6X4A - chains A and B; structure by X-ray diffraction, 2.54 A resolution.

Chain A:
Molecule: Reverse transcriptase/ribonuclease H
Organism: Human immunodeficiency virus type 1 group M subtype B
Notes: EC 2.7.7.49, 2.7.7.7, 3.1.26.13
UniProt: P03366 (POL_HV1B1); residues 1-555 here correspond to UniProt positions 600-1154 (UniProt number = residue number + 599)
Amino-acid sequence (557 residues; each row starts with the number of its first residue; numbers below 1 keep their minus sign (Met-1 is residue -1)):
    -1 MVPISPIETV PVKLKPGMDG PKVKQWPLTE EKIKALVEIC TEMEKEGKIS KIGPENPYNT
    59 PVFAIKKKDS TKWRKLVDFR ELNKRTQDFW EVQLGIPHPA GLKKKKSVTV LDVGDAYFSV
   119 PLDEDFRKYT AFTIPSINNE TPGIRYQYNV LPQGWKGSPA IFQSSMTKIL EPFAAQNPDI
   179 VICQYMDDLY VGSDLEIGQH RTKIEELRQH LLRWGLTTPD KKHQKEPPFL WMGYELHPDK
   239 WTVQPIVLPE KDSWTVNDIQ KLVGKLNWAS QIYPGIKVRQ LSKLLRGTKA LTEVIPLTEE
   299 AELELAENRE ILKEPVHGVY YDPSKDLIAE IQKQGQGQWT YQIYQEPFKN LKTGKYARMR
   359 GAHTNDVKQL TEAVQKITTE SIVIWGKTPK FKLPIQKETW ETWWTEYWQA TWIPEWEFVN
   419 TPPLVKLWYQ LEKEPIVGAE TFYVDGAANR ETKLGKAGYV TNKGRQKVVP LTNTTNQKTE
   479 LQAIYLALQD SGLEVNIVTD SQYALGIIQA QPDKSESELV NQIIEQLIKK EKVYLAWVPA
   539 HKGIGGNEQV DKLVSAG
Disordered / not traced: 64-70, 553-555
Sequence notes: expression tag (-1 to 0); engineered mutation Ala172 (Lys771 in P03366), Ala173 (Lys772 in P03366), Cys181 (Tyr780 in P03366), Ser280 (Cys879 in P03366)
Residues lining bound ligands: jlj651 (7AY; 5-chloro-7-(2-(2-(2,4-dioxo-3,4-dihydropyrimidin-1(2H)-yl)ethoxy)phenoxy)-8-methyl-2-naphthonitrile): Pro95, Leu100, Lys101, Lys102, Lys103, Val106, Val108, Val179, Cys181, Tyr188, Val189, Gly190, Phe227, Trp229, Leu234, His235, Pro236, Tyr318
Curated features (UniProtKB/Swiss-Prot):
  - region: Phe227 to His235 (RT 'primer grip')
  - motif: Trp398 to Trp414 (Tryptophan repeat motif)
  - binding site (Mg(2+)): Asp110, Asp185, Asp186, Asp443, Glu478, Asp498, Asp549
  - site: Trp401 (Essential for RT p66/p51 heterodimerization), Trp414 (Essential for RT p66/p51 heterodimerization), Phe440, Tyr441 (Cleavage)
What the authors report for this chain:
  - binding site for jlj651: Trp229

Chain B:
Molecule: p51 RT
Organism: Human immunodeficiency virus type 1 group M subtype B
UniProt: P03366 (POL_HV1B1); residues 1-428 here correspond to UniProt positions 600-1027 (UniProt number = residue number + 599)
Amino-acid sequence (428 residues; numbered 1 to 428; the number before each row is that of its first residue):
     1 PISPIETVPV KLKPGMDGPK VKQWPLTEEK IKALVEICTE MEKEGKISKI GPENPYNTPV
    61 FAIKKKDSTK WRKLVDFREL NKRTQDFWEV QLGIPHPAGL KKKKSVTVLD VGDAYFSVPL
   121 DEDFRKYTAF TIPSINNETP GIRYQYNVLP QGWKGSPAIF QSSMTKILEP FKKQNPDIVI
   181 YQYMDDLYVG SDLEIGQHRT KIEELRQHLL RWGLTTPDKK HQKEPPFLWM GYELHPDKWT
   241 VQPIVLPEKD SWTVNDIQKL VGKLNWASQI YPGIKVRQLS KLLRGTKALT EVIPLTEEAE
   301 LELAENREIL KEPVHGVYYD PSKDLIAEIQ KQGQGQWTYQ IYQEPFKNLK TGKYARMRGA
   361 HTNDVKQLTE AVQKITTESI VIWGKTPKFK LPIQKETWET WWTEYWQATW IPEWEFVNTP
   421 PLVKLWYQ
Disordered / not traced: 1-4, 89-92, 213-231
Sequence notes: engineered mutation Ser280 (Cys879 in P03366)
Curated features (UniProtKB/Swiss-Prot):
  - region: Phe227 to His235 (RT 'primer grip')
  - motif: Trp398 to Trp414 (Tryptophan repeat motif)
  - binding site (Mg(2+)): Asp110, Asp185, Asp186
  - site (Essential for RT p66/p51 heterodimerization): Trp401, Trp414

Chain A / chain B interface:
Pairs across the interface (110; chain A residue first):
  Val8(A) - Glu53(B)
  Pro9(A) - Glu53(B)
  Gln85(A) - Glu53(B)  hydrogen bond (side chain-backbone)
  Asp86(A) - Lys20(B)  salt bridge
  Asp86(A) - Pro55(B)
  Phe87(A) - Pro52(B)
  Trp88(A) - Pro52(B)  hydrogen bond (backbone-backbone)
  Trp88(A) - Asn54(B)
  Trp88(A) - Asn57(B)
  Trp88(A) - Thr131(B)
  Trp88(A) - Arg143(B)
  Val90(A) - Pro140(B)  hydrophobic
  Val90(A) - Gly141(B)
  Leu92(A) - Asn137(B)
  Pro95(A) - Asn136(B)
  Pro95(A) - Asn137(B)
  His96(A) - Asn136(B)  hydrogen bond (backbone-side chain)
  Gly99(A) - Asn136(B)
  Ala158(A) - Pro52(B)  hydrophobic
  Ile159(A) - Pro52(B)  hydrophobic
  Gln161(A) - Pro140(B)
  Ser162(A) - Pro52(B)
  Thr165(A) - Pro140(B)
  Ile180(A) - Thr139(B)
  Cys181(A) - Glu138(B)
  Gln182(A) - Glu138(B)  hydrogen bond (backbone-backbone)
  Gln182(A) - Pro140(B)
  Gln373(A) - Thr397(B)  hydrogen bond
  Gln373(A) - Thr400(B)
  Gln373(A) - Trp401(B)
  Thr376(A) - Trp401(B)
  Ile380(A) - Pro25(B)  hydrophobic
  Ile380(A) - Leu26(B)
  Ile380(A) - Thr27(B)
  Val381(A) - Pro25(B)  hydrophobic
  Val381(A) - Ile135(B)
  Val381(A) - Asn136(B)  hydrogen bond (backbone-backbone)
  Ile382(A) - Ile135(B)
  Ile382(A) - Asn136(B)
  Trp383(A) - Ile135(B)
  Gly384(A) - Thr27(B)
  Gly384(A) - Glu28(B)  hydrogen bond (backbone-backbone)
  Gly384(A) - Ile135(B)
  Trp402(A) - Lys331(B)  hydrogen bond (backbone-side chain)
  Trp402(A) - His361(B)
  Trp402(A) - Thr362(B)
  Trp402(A) - Asp364(B)
  Tyr405(A) - Lys331(B)  hydrogen bond (backbone-side chain)
  Trp406(A) - Lys331(B)
  Trp406(A) - Pro392(B)  hydrophobic
  Trp406(A) - Val417(B)
  Trp406(A) - Asn418(B)
  Trp406(A) - Thr419(B)
  Trp406(A) - Pro420(B)
  Trp406(A) - Pro421(B)
  Gln407(A) - Lys331(B)  hydrogen bond (backbone-side chain)
  Gln407(A) - Pro392(B)
  Gln407(A) - Ile393(B)
  Gln407(A) - Gln394(B)  hydrogen bond
  Gln407(A) - Val417(B)  hydrogen bond (side chain-backbone)
  Gln407(A) - Asn418(B)
  Ala408(A) - Trp337(B)  hydrophobic
  Ala408(A) - Asp364(B)
  Ala408(A) - Pro392(B)  hydrogen bond (backbone-backbone)
  Ala408(A) - Ile393(B)
  Thr409(A) - Asp364(B)
  Trp410(A) - Thr362(B)
  Trp410(A) - Asn363(B)
  Trp410(A) - Val365(B)  hydrophobic
  Trp410(A) - Trp401(B)
  Pro412(A) - Trp401(B)
  Pro433(A) - Asn255(B)
  Ile434(A) - Thr290(B)
  Val435(A) - Thr290(B)
  Thr439(A) - Lys287(B)
  Thr439(A) - Ala288(B)
  Thr439(A) - Leu289(B)  hydrogen bond (side chain-backbone)
  Tyr441(A) - Val254(B)
  Tyr441(A) - Gln258(B)
  Tyr441(A) - Thr286(B)
  Tyr441(A) - Lys287(B)  hydrogen bond (side chain-backbone)
  Val458(A) - Thr286(B)
  Thr459(A) - Thr286(B)  hydrogen bond (backbone-side chain)
  Asn460(A) - Thr286(B)
  Asn460(A) - Lys287(B)
  Asn460(A) - Ala288(B)
  Asn494(A) - Leu289(B)
  Val496(A) - Gln258(B)
  Val496(A) - Leu289(B)  hydrophobic
  Leu503(A) - Leu422(B)  hydrophobic
  Gly504(A) - Pro420(B)
  Tyr532(A) - Asn255(B)  hydrogen bond
  Tyr532(A) - Leu289(B)  hydrophobic
  Trp535(A) - Leu422(B)  hydrophobic
  Trp535(A) - Trp426(B)  hydrophobic
  Val536(A) - Gln258(B)
  Pro537(A) - Gly262(B)
  Pro537(A) - Asn265(B)
  Lys540(A) - Asn265(B)
  Lys540(A) - Lys275(B)
  Lys540(A) - Val276(B)
  Lys540(A) - Ser280(B)  hydrogen bond (backbone-side chain)
  Gly541(A) - Ser280(B)
  Ile542(A) - Ser280(B)
  Ile542(A) - Leu283(B)  hydrophobic
  Gly543(A) - Leu283(B)  hydrogen bond (backbone-backbone)
  Gly543(A) - Arg284(B)
  Gly543(A) - Gly285(B)
  Gly544(A) - Gly285(B)  hydrogen bond (backbone-backbone)
  Gly544(A) - Thr286(B)
Interface residues without a listed pair, chain A (66 interface residues in all): Gly93, Ile94, Leu100, Glu169, Thr369, Thr377, Thr386, Gln500, Gln507, Ala508, Ala534
Interface residues without a listed pair, chain B (60 interface residues in all): Lys49, Val261, Leu368, Glu396, Tyr405

In short:
The interface between chain A and chain B involves 66 residues on one side and 60 on the other, with 20
hydrogen bonds and 1 salt bridge. Polar contacts include Asp86(A)-Lys20(B), Gln85(A)-Glu53(B) and
His96(A)-Asn136(B). Bound to chain A: jlj651. From the paper: a binding site for jlj651 at Trp229(A).
Here chain A is Reverse transcriptase/ribonuclease H and chain B is p51 RT, both from Human immunodeficiency
virus type 1 group M subtype B. Entry 6X4A (Crystal Structure of HIV-1 Reverse Transcriptase (Y181C) Variant
in Complex with
5-chloro-7-(2-(2-(2,4-dioxo-3,4-dihydropyrimidin-1(2H)-yl)ethoxy)phenoxy)-8-methyl-2-naphthonitrile (JLJ651),
a Non-nucleoside Inhibitor) was determined by X-ray diffraction together with 6X47, 6X49, 6X4B, 6X4C, 6X4D,
6X4E and 6X4F from the same study.
